6SBC - chain A; structure by X-ray diffraction, 1.35 A resolution.

Chain A:
Protein: MstE
Source organism: Scytonema sp. PCC 10023
Reference sequence: A0A2D1CM82 (A0A2D1CM82_9CYAN); residue numbers follow UniProt; this construct covers 2-366
Sequence (367 residues; row label = number of the first residue in the row; numbering starts at 0):
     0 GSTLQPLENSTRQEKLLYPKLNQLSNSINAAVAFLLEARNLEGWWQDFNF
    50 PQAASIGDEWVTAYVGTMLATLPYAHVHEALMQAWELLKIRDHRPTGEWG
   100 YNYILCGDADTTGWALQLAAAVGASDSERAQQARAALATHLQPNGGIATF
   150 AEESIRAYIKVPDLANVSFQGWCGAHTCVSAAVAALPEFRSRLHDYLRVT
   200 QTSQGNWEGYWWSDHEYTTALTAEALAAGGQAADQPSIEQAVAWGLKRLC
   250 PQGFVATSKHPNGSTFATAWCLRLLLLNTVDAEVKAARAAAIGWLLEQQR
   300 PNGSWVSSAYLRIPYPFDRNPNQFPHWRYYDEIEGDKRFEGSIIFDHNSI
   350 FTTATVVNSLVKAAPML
Unresolved in the structure: 0-14
Differences from the reference sequence: expression tag (0-1)
Metal / ion sites: Na+: Arg155, Ile158
Residues lining bound ligands: farnesyl dihydroxybenzoate (L4H): Phe49, Ala52, Ala53, Trp59, Tyr100, Leu104, Asp107, Asp109, Thr110, Thr148, Phe149, Ile154, Tyr157, Ile158, Val160, Leu163, Trp171, Trp210, Leu310, Ile312, Phe338, Glu339
Reported in the primary citation:
  - conformationally variable residues (order/disorder transition): Tyr157 to Asn165
  - binding site for farnesyl dihydroxybenzoate: Tyr157, Glu339
  - contacts within the chain: Asp162-Arg337 (salt bridge), Asp109-Tyr216 (water-mediated contact)
  - catalytic residues: Asp109, Tyr216
  - specificity-determining residues: Tyr157

Overview:
Chain A binds farnesyl dihydroxybenzoate. Arg155 and Ile158 form the Na+ site. From the paper: catalytic
residues Asp109 and Tyr216; a binding site for farnesyl dihydroxybenzoate at Tyr157 and Glu339.
Chain A is MstE (Scytonema sp. PCC 10023); the structure, Structure of type II terpene cyclase MstE from
Scytonema in complex with farnesyl dihydroxybenzoate, was determined by X-ray diffraction, deposited together
with 6SBB, 6SBD, 6SBE, 6SBF and 6SBG.
